4F85 - chain A; structure by X-ray diffraction, 2.20 A resolution.

== Chain A ==
Protein: Geranyl diphosphate 2-C-methyltransferase
Organism: Streptomyces lasaliensis
Notes: EC 2.1.1.-
UniProtKB: D3KYU3 (GPPMT_STRLS); residues 1-300 here = UniProt positions 1-300
Chain sequence (320 residues; each row starts with the number of its first residue; numbers below 1 keep their minus sign (Met-19 is residue -19)):
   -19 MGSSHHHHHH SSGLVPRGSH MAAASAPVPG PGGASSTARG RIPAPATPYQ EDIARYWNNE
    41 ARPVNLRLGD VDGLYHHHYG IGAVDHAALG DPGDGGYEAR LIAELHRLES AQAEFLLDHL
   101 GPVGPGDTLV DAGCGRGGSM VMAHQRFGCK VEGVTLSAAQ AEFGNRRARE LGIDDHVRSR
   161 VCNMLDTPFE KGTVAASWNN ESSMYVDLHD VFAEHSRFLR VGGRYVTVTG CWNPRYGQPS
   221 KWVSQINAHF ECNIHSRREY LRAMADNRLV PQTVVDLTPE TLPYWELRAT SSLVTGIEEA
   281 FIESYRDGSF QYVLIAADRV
Disordered / not traced: -19 to 54
Sequence notes: expression tag (-19 to 0)
Reported in the primary citation:
  - self-association interface (contacts with another copy of this molecule); pairs are residue here / residue on that copy: Asp190-Arg248, Gln218-Asn233 (hydrogen bond), Lys221-Glu231 (backbone contact), Arg237-Asp298, Val254-Val254, Asp256-Gln252, Gln291-Gln252, Pro214, Pro219, Lys221, Ala228, Asn233, Arg238, Leu241, Ala245, Val250, Pro251, Val300
  - contacts within the chain: His57-Asn180 (hydrogen bond)
  - catalytic residues: Glu181

== In short ==
From the paper: the catalytic residue Glu181; a self-association interface involving Asp190, Pro214 and Gln218
among others.
Chain A is Geranyl diphosphate 2-C-methyltransferase (Streptomyces lasaliensis); the structure, Structure
analysis of Geranyl diphosphate methyltransferase, was determined by X-ray diffraction (same publication as
4F84 and 4F86).
